8Z1Y - chains A and F of the 5 polymer chains in the assembly; structure by electron microscopy, 2.73 A resolution.

== Chain A ==
Protein: Dipeptide transport system permease protein DppB
From: Escherichia coli K-12
UniProt: P0AEF8 (DPPB_ECOLI); residues 1-339 here = UniProt positions 1-339
Amino-acid sequence (339 residues; row label = number of the first residue in the row):
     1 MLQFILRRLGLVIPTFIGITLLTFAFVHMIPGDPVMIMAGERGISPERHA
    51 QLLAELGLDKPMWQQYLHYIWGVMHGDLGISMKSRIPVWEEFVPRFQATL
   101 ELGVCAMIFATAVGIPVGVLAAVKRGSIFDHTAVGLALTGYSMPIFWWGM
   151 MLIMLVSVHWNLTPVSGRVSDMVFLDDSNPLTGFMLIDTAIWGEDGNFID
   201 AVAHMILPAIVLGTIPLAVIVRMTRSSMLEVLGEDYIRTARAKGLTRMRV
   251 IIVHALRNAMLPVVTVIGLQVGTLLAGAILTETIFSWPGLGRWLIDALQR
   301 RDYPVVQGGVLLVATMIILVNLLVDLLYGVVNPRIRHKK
Disordered / not traced: 1-5, 337-339
From the paper describing this entry:
  - conformationally variable residues (helix shift, order/disorder transition): Gly32 to Met62, Asp235

== Chain F ==
Protein: Dipeptide-binding protein
From: Escherichia coli K-12
UniProt: P23847 (DPPA_ECOLI); residue numbers follow UniProt; this construct covers 1-535
Amino-acid sequence (535 residues; row label = number of the first residue in the row):
     1 MRISLKKSGMLKLGLSLVAMTVAASVQAKTLVYCSEGSPEGFNPQLFTSG
    51 TTYDASSVPLYNRLVEFKIGTTEVIPGLAEKWEVSEDGKTYTFHLRKGVK
   101 WHDNKEFKPTRELNADDVVFSFDRQKNAQNPYHKVSGGSYEYFEGMGLPE
   151 LISEVKKVDDNTVQFVLTRPEAPFLADLAMDFASILSKEYADAMMKAGTP
   201 EKLDLNPIGTGPFQLQQYQKDSRIRYKAFDGYWGTKPQIDTLVFSITPDA
   251 SVRYAKLQKNECQVMPYPNPADIARMKQDKSINLMEMPGLNVGYLSYNVQ
   301 KKPLDDVKVRQALTYAVNKDAIIKAVYQGAGVSAKNLIPPTMWGYNDDVQ
   351 DYTYDPEKAKALLKEAGLEKGFSIDLWAMPVQRPYNPNARRMAEMIQADW
   401 AKVGVQAKIVTYEWGEYLKRAKDGEHQTVMMGWTGDNGDPDNFFATLFSC
   451 AASEQGSNYSKWCYKPFEDLIQPARATDDHNKRVELYKQAQVVMHDQAPA
   501 LIIAHSTVFEPVRKEVKGYVVDPLGKHHFENVSIE
Disordered / not traced: 1-28
Cystine bridges: Cys34-Cys262
Curated features (UniProtKB/Swiss-Prot):
  - binding site (glycyl-L-leucine): Thr48 to Gly50, Arg383 to Tyr385, Trp433 to Asp436

== How chain A and chain F interact ==
Contacting residue pairs (84; chain A residue first):
  Pro31(A) - Glu416(F)
  Gly32(A) - Lys419(F)
  Met36(A) - Leu418(F)
  Met36(A) - Lys422(F)  hydrogen bond
  Ile37(A) - Gly415(F)
  Met38(A) - Glu40(F)
  Met38(A) - Thr48(F)  hydrogen bond (backbone-side chain)
  Ala39(A) - Glu141(F)
  Gly40(A) - Leu418(F)
  Gly40(A) - Lys422(F)  hydrogen bond (backbone-side chain)
  Glu41(A) - Arg383(F)  salt bridge
  Glu41(A) - Tyr385(F)  hydrogen bond
  Glu41(A) - Trp414(F)
  Glu41(A) - Gly432(F)
  Glu41(A) - Ser457(F)
  Glu41(A) - Tyr459(F)  hydrogen bond (backbone-side chain)
  Arg42(A) - Tyr142(F)  hydrogen bond
  Arg42(A) - Met146(F)
  Arg42(A) - Lys422(F)  hydrogen bond (backbone-side chain)
  Arg42(A) - Trp433(F)
  Arg42(A) - Asp436(F)  salt bridge
  Gly43(A) - Gln455(F)
  Gly43(A) - Ser457(F)
  Ile44(A) - Gln455(F)
  Arg48(A) - Glu141(F)  salt bridge
  Arg48(A) - Glu144(F)  salt bridge
  Glu55(A) - Lys134(F)  salt bridge
  Glu55(A) - Gly137(F)
  Lys83(A) - Ser38(F)  hydrogen bond
  Lys83(A) - Glu40(F)
  Lys83(A) - Phe47(F)
  Ser84(A) - Glu40(F)
  Arg85(A) - Ser136(F)  hydrogen bond (side chain-backbone)
  Arg85(A) - Ser139(F)  hydrogen bond
  Ile86(A) - Leu205(F)  hydrophobic
  Glu90(A) - Lys220(F)  salt bridge
  Glu91(A) - Lys220(F)  salt bridge
  Arg95(A) - Lys220(F)
  Arg95(A) - Asp221(F)  salt bridge
  Met150(A) - Ser251(F)
  Met150(A) - Val252(F)  hydrophobic
  Ile153(A) - Ala255(F)  hydrophobic
  Met154(A) - Gln258(F)
  Ser157(A) - Lys259(F)
  Val158(A) - Ala255(F)  hydrophobic
  Val158(A) - Gln258(F)
  Asn161(A) - Lys259(F)  hydrogen bond
  Thr163(A) - Lys259(F)
  Pro164(A) - Glu261(F)
  Val165(A) - Val252(F)  hydrophobic
  Val165(A) - Ala255(F)  hydrophobic
  Val165(A) - Lys256(F)
  Val165(A) - Lys259(F)
  Val165(A) - Glu261(F)  hydrogen bond (backbone-side chain)
  Ser166(A) - Val252(F)
  Ser166(A) - Lys256(F)  hydrogen bond (backbone-side chain)
  Ser166(A) - Glu261(F)
  Ser170(A) - Arg223(F)  hydrogen bond (backbone-side chain)
  Asp171(A) - Val32(F)
  Asp171(A) - Arg223(F)  hydrogen bond (backbone-side chain)
  Asp171(A) - Val243(F)
  Asp171(A) - Ser245(F)  hydrogen bond
  Asp171(A) - Lys256(F)  salt bridge
  Val173(A) - Arg223(F)  hydrogen bond (backbone-side chain)
  Phe174(A) - Gln217(F)
  Phe174(A) - Gln219(F)
  Phe174(A) - Arg223(F)
  Phe174(A) - Arg225(F)
  Phe174(A) - Val243(F)  hydrophobic
  Leu175(A) - Gln217(F)  hydrogen bond (backbone-side chain)
  Thr283(A) - Pro248(F)
  Ile284(A) - Asp249(F)
  Ile284(A) - Val252(F)
  Ser286(A) - Ile246(F)
  Ser286(A) - Thr247(F)
  Ser286(A) - Pro248(F)
  Pro288(A) - Lys220(F)
  Pro288(A) - Asp221(F)
  Arg292(A) - Asp221(F)  salt bridge
  Arg292(A) - Pro248(F)
  Gln299(A) - Glu413(F)
  Arg300(A) - Glu40(F)  salt bridge
  Arg301(A) - Glu413(F)  salt bridge
  Arg301(A) - Gly415(F)
Interface residues without a listed pair, chain A (51 interface residues in all): Ser45, Pro46, Leu52, Pro94, Arg168, Val169, Met172, Leu298
Interface residues without a listed pair, chain F (55 interface residues in all): Thr30, Leu46, Gly145, Ser222, Met431, Asn442, Glu454
Interface features reported in the paper:
  - residue pairs: Glu41(A)-Arg383(F) (salt bridge), Arg42(A)-Asp436(F) (salt bridge)

== Summary ==
51 residues of chain A face 55 of chain F across their interface, with 18 hydrogen bonds and 12 salt bridges.
Among the polar pairs are Glu41(A)-Arg383(F), Arg42(A)-Asp436(F) and Arg48(A)-Glu141(F). The authors report
salt bridges between Glu41(A) and Arg383(F) and Arg42(A) and Asp436(F). From the paper: conformational
variability at Gly32(A) and Asp235(A).
Here chain A is Dipeptide transport system permease protein DppB and chain F is Dipeptide-binding protein,
both from Escherichia coli K-12. Entry 8Z1Y (Cryo-EM structure of Escherichia coli DppABCDF in the
pre-catalytic state) was determined by electron microscopy (same publication as 8Z1V, 8Z1W and 8Z1X).
